Entry 1YE9 (X-ray diffraction, 2.80 A resolution); this record covers chains G and H of the 8 polymer chains in the assembly.

Chain G (and H):
Molecule: catalase HPII
From: Escherichia coli
Notes: EC 1.11.1.6; fragment: proteolytic fragment, residues 309-567; chain H of this document is another copy of the same molecule, construct and numbering; everything in this record applies to it too
UniProtKB: P21179 (CATE_ECOLI); residues 309-567 here = UniProt positions 309-567
Sequence (259 residues; each row starts with the number of its first residue):
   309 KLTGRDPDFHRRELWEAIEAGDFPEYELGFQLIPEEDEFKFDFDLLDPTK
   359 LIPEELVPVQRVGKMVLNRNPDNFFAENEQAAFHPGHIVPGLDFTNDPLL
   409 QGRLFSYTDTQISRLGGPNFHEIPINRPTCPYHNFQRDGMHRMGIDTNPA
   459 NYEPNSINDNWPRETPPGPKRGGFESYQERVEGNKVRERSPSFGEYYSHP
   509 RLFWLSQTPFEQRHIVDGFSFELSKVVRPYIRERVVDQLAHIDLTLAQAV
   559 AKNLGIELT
Disordered / not traced: 565-567
Bound ions: cis-heme d hydroxychlorin gamma-spirolactone Fe near Tyr415 (its only coordinating residue here)
Small-molecule neighbours: cis-heme d hydroxychlorin gamma-spirolactone (HDD): Phe391, Leu407, Gly410, Arg411, Ser414, Tyr415, Thr418, Gln419, Arg422

Interface between chain G and chain H:
Pairs across the interface - 38 pairs, chain G then chain H:
  Asn404(G) - Lys493(H)  hydrogen bond
  Phe413(G) - Phe413(H)  hydrophobic
  Asp417(G) - Asp417(H)
  Ser464(G) - Tyr538(H)  hydrogen bond
  Ser464(G) - Ile539(H)
  Ser464(G) - Arg542(H)
  Ile465(G) - Arg536(H)
  Ile465(G) - Tyr538(H)
  Ser484(G) - Arg495(H)  hydrogen bond
  Tyr485(G) - Lys493(H)
  Gln486(G) - Asn492(H)
  Gln486(G) - Lys493(H)
  Gln486(G) - Val494(H)
  Glu487(G) - Asn492(H)
  Glu487(G) - Lys493(H)  salt bridge
  Arg488(G) - Glu490(H)
  Arg488(G) - Gly491(H)
  Arg488(G) - Asn492(H)  hydrogen bond
  Val489(G) - Val489(H)
  Val489(G) - Glu490(H)
  Val489(G) - Gly491(H)  hydrogen bond (backbone-backbone)
  Glu490(G) - Arg488(H)
  Glu490(G) - Val489(H)
  Glu490(G) - Glu490(H)
  Gly491(G) - Arg488(H)
  Gly491(G) - Val489(H)  hydrogen bond (backbone-backbone)
  Asn492(G) - Gln486(H)
  Asn492(G) - Glu487(H)
  Asn492(G) - Arg488(H)  hydrogen bond
  Lys493(G) - Asn404(H)  hydrogen bond
  Lys493(G) - Tyr485(H)
  Lys493(G) - Gln486(H)
  Lys493(G) - Glu487(H)  salt bridge
  Val494(G) - Gln486(H)
  Arg495(G) - Ser484(H)  hydrogen bond
  Arg536(G) - Ile465(H)
  Tyr538(G) - Ser464(H)  hydrogen bond
  Arg542(G) - Ser464(H)
Other interface residues (no listed pair), chain G (23 interface residues in all): Gln409, Ile420, Ile539
Other interface residues (no listed pair), chain H (22 interface residues in all): Ile420

In short:
Chain G and chain H form an interface of 23 and 22 residues respectively; the contacts include 10 hydrogen
bonds and 2 salt bridges. Polar pairs include Glu487(G)-Lys493(H), Asn404(G)-Lys493(H) and
Ser464(G)-Tyr538(H). Ligands of chain G: cis-heme d hydroxychlorin gamma-spirolactone.
Both chains are catalase HPII (Escherichia coli). Entry 1YE9 (Crystal structure of proteolytically truncated
catalase HPII from E. coli) was determined by X-ray diffraction.
